7PJI - chain A; structure by X-ray diffraction, 1.65 A resolution.

# Chain A
Name: Inosine-5'-monophosphate dehydrogenase
From: Pseudomonas aeruginosa
Notes: EC 1.1.1.205
UniProtKB: A0A069Q6I8 (A0A069Q6I8_PSEAI); residue numbers follow UniProt; this construct covers 1-489
Amino-acid sequence (492 residues; row label = number of the first residue in the row; numbers below 1 keep their minus sign (Gly-2 is residue -2)):
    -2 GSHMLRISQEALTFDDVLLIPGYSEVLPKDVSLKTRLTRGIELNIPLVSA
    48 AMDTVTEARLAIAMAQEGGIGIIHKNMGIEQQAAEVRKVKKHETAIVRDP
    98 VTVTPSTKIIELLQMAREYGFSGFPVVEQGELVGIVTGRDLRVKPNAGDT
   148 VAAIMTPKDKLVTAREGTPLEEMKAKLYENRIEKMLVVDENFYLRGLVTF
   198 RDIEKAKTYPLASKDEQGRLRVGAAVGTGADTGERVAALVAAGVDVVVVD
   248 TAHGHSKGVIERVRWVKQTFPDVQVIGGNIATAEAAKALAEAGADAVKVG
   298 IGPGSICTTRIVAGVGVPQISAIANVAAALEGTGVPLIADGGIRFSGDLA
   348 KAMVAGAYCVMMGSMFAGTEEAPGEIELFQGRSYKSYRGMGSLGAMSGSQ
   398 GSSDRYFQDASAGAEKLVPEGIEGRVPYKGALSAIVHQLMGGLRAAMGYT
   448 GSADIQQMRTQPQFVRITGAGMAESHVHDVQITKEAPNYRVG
Not modelled in the structure: -2 to 0, 374-380, 388-415, 481-489
Construct notes: expression tag (-2 to 0)
Ion coordination: K+: Gly299, Gly301, Cys304, Glu471, Ser472, His473
Residues lining bound ligands:
  - ATP (adenosine-5'-triphosphate): Ile132, Thr134, Gly135, Arg136, Asp137, Arg139, Thr153, Lys157, Leu158, Val159, Arg178, Ile179, Glu180, Lys181, Met182, Leu183
  - GDP (guanosine-5'-diphosphate): Lys88, His89, Glu90, Thr91, Val94, Asp96, Pro97, Val98, Phe118, Ser119, Gly120, Lys181, Leu194, Thr196, Arg198, Asp199
  - inosinic acid (IMP): Ala47, Met49, Asn276, Lys295, Pro300, Gly301, Ser302, Ile303, Cys304, Thr306, Asp337, Gly338, Gly339, Ile340, Met358, Met359, Gly360, Ser361, Tyr384, Gly386, Met387, Glu417, Gly418
What the authors report for this chain:
  - binding site for ATP: Arg136, Asp137, Thr153, Val159, Lys181
  - binding site for GDP: Val94, Phe118, Lys181, Arg198, Asp199

# Overview
Bound to chain A: ATP, GDP and inosinic acid. Gly299, Gly301, Cys304, Glu471, Ser472 and His473 coordinate K+.
From the paper: a binding site for ATP at Arg136, Asp137 and Thr153 among others; a binding site for GDP at
Val94, Phe118 and Lys181 among others.
Chain A is Inosine-5'-monophosphate dehydrogenase (Pseudomonas aeruginosa); the structure, Crystal structure
of Pseudomonas aeruginosa guaB (IMP dehydrogenase) bound to ATP and GDP at 1.65A resolution, was determined by
X-ray diffraction together with 7PMZ from the same study.
